Entry 3B34 (X-ray diffraction, 1.30 A resolution); this record covers chain A.

# Chain A
Protein: Aminopeptidase N
From: Escherichia coli K12
Notes: EC 3.4.11.2
Reference sequence: P04825 (AMPN_ECOLI); residues 1-870 here = UniProt positions 1-870
Chain sequence (891 residues; each row starts with the number of its first residue; numbers below 1 keep their minus sign (Met-20 is residue -20)):
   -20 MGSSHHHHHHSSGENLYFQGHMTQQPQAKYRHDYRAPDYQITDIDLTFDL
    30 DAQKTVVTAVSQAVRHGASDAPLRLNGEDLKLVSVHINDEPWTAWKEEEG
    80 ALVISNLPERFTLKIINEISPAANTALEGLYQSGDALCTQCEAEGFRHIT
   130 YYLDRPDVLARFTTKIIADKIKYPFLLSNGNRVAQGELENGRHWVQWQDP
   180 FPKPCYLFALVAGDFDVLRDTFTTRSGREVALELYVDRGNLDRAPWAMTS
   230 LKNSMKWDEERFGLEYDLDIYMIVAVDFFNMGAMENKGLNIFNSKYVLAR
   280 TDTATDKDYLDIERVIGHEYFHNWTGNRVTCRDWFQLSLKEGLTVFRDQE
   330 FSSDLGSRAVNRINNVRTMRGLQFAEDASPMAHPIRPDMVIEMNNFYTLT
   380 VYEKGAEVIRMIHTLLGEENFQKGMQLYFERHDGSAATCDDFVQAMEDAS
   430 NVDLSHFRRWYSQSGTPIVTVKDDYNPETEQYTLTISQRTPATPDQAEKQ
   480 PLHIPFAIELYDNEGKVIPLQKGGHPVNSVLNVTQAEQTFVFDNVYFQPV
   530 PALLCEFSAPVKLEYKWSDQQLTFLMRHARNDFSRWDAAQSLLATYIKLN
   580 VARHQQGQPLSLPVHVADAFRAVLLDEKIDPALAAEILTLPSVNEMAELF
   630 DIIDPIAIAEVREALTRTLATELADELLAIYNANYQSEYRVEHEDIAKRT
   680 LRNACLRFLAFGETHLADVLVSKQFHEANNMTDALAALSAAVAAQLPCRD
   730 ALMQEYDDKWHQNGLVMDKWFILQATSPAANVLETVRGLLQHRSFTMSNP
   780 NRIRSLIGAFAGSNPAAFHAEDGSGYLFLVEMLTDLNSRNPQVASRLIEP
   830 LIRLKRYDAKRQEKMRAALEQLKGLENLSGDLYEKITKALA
Not modelled in the structure: -20 to 4
Sequence notes: expression tag (-20 to 0)
Metal / ion sites: Zn2+: His297, His301, Glu320 (together with phenylalanine); Na+ site 1: Ser332, Asp333, Gly335; Na+ site 2 near Asp452 (its only coordinating residue here)
Small-molecule neighbours:
  - malonate ion (MLI), molecule 1: Met260, Gly261, Lys274, Tyr275, Arg783, Arg825
  - malonate ion (MLI), molecule 2: Ala531, Leu532, Cys534, Leu542, Trp546, Leu551, Leu554, Ser563, Asp566, Ala567, Ser570
  - phenylalanine: Gln119, Glu121, Ala122, Phe258, Met260, Ala262, Met263, Glu264, His297, Glu298, His301, Lys319, Glu320, Thr323, Tyr376, Tyr381

# Summary
Ligands of chain A: phenylalanine and malonate ion. His297, His301 and Glu320 coordinate Zn2+. Ser332, Asp333
and Gly335 coordinate Na+ site 1.
Chain A is Aminopeptidase N (Escherichia coli K12); the structure, Crystal structure of E. coli Aminopeptidase
N in complex with Phenylalanine, was determined by X-ray diffraction, deposited together with 3B2P, 3B2X, 3B37
and 3B3B.
